Entry 2YPW (electron microscopy, 12.40 A resolution (very low resolution: no residue pairs are listed; an interface is given only as per-side residue counts)); this record covers chains A and B of the 14 polymer chains in the assembly.

Chain A (and B):
Protein: TRAO
From: Escherichia coli
Notes: fragment: n-terminal domain, residues 24-135; chain B of this document is another copy of the same molecule, construct and numbering; everything in this record applies to it too
UniProtKB: Q46704 (Q46704_ECOLX); residues 1-112 here correspond to UniProt positions 24-135 (UniProt number = residue number + 23)
Amino-acid sequence (112 residues; each row starts with the number of its first residue):
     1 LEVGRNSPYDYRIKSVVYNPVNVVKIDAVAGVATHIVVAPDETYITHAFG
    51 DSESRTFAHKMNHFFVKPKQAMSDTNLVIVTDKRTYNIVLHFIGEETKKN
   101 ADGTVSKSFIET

How chain A and chain B interact:
At this resolution (12 A) residue pairs are not listed: 7 residues of chain A and 8 of chain B lie at the interface.

In short:
7 residues of chain A face 8 of chain B across their interface.
Both chains are TRAO (Escherichia coli). Entry 2YPW (Atomic model for the N-terminus of TraO fitted in the
full-length structure of the bacterial pKM101 ...) was determined by electron microscopy, deposited together
with 3ZBI and 3ZBJ.
